Entry 9FXS (electron microscopy, 4.20 A resolution (low resolution: residue-level contacts below are approximate; hydrogen-bond / salt-bridge calls are withheld)); this record covers chains B and I of the 4 polymer chains in the assembly.

# Chain B (and I)
Protein: Fimbrin-like protein FimI
Source organism: Escherichia coli
Notes: chain I of this document is another copy of the same molecule, construct and numbering; everything in this record applies to it too
UniProt: P39264 (FIMI_ECOLI); residues 1-160 here correspond to UniProt positions 20-179 (UniProt number = residue number + 19)
Chain sequence (160 residues; row label = number of the first residue in the row):
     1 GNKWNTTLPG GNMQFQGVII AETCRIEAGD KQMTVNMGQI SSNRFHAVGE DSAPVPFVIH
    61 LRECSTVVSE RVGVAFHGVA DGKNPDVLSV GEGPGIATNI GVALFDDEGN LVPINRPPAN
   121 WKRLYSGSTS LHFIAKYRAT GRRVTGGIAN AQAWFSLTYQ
Unresolved in the structure: 1-23 (chain I: 1-7, 42-51, 90-99, 118-128, 141-148)
Cystine bridges: Cys24-Cys64

# Chain B / chain I interface
Contacting residue pairs (52; chain B residue first):
  Lys31(B) with Gly11(I); Asn12(I)
  Gln32(B) with Asn12(I)
  Met33(B) with Asn12(I); Met13(I); Gln14(I)
  Thr34(B) with Gln14(I)
  Val35(B) with Met13(I); Gln14(I); Phe15(I); Gln16(I)
  Asn36(B) with Gln16(I)
  Met37(B) with Gln16(I)
  Gly38(B) with Gly17(I); Val18(I)
  Gln39(B) with Val18(I); Ile20(I)
  Ile40(B) with Val18(I); Ile19(I); Ile20(I)
  Ser41(B) with Glu22(I)
  Ser42(B) with Ile20(I); Glu22(I)
  Asn43(B) with Glu22(I); Glu63(I)
  His46(B) with Glu63(I)
  Phe57(B) with Met13(I)
  Leu104(B) with Phe15(I)
  Tyr137(B) with Gln16(I); Gly17(I); Ile19(I)
  Arg143(B) with Ser65(I); Thr66(I)
  Gly146(B) with Ile19(I)
  Gly147(B) with Val18(I); Ile19(I)
  Ile148(B) with Gly17(I); Val18(I)
  Ala149(B) with Gly17(I)
  Asn150(B) with Phe15(I)
  Ala151(B) with Gln14(I); Phe15(I)
  Gln152(B) with Asn12(I); Met13(I); Gln14(I)
  Ala153(B) with Asn12(I); Met13(I)
  Trp154(B) with Gly11(I); Asn12(I)
  Phe155(B) with Gly10(I); Gly11(I)
  Leu157(B) with Leu8(I)
Also at the interface, not in a pair above, chain B (37 interface residues in all): Ile26, Arg44, Ala97, Val102, Ala135, Val144, Thr145, Ser156
Also at the interface, not in a pair above, chain I (20 interface residues in all): Pro9, Ala21, Thr23, Cys64

# In short
37 residues of chain B and 20 residues of chain I are in contact.
Chain B and chain I are both Fimbrin-like protein FimI (Escherichia coli); the structure, Cryo-EM structure of
the type 1 pilus complex including pilus rod and FimI-bound assembly platform after ..., was determined by
electron microscopy together with 9FW9, 9FWB, 9FX0, 9FX8, 9FXB and 9FY9 from the same study.
